PDB entry 3L75 | X-ray diffraction, 2.79 A resolution | chains A and B of the 20 polymer chains in the assembly

== Chain A ==
Molecule: Mitochondrial ubiquinol-cytochrome-C reductase complex core protein I
Source organism: Gallus gallus
Notes: EC 1.10.2.2
Reference sequence: D0VX31 (D0VX31_CHICK); residues 1-446 here = UniProt positions 1-446
Amino-acid sequence (446 residues; row label = number of the first residue in the row):
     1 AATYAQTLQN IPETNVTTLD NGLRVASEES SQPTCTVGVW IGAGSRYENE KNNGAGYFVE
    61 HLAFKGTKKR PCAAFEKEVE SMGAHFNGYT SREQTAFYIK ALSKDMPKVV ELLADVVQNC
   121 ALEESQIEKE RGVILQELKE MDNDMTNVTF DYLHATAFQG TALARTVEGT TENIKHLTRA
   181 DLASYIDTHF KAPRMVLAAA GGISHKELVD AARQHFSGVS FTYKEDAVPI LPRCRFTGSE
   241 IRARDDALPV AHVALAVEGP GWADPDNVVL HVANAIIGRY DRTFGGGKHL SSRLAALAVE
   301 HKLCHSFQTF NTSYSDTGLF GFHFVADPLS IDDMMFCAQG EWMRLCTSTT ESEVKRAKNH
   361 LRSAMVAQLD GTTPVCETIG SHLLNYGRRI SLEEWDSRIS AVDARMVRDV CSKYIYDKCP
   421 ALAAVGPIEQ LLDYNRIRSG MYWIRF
Disordered / not traced: 1, 445-446

== Chain B ==
Molecule: Mitochondrial ubiquinol-cytochrome-C reductase complex core protein 2
Source organism: Gallus gallus
Notes: EC 1.10.2.2
Reference sequence: D0VX29 (D0VX29_CHICK); residues -1 to 439 here correspond to UniProt positions 1-441 (UniProt number = residue number + 2)
Amino-acid sequence (441 residues; row label = number of the first residue in the row; numbers below 1 keep their minus sign (Ser-1 is residue -1)):
    -1 SLKVAPKVAV SAAAERVKLC PGAEDLEITK LPNGLIIASL ENFSPASRIG VFIKAGSRYE
    59 TTANLGTAHL LRLASPLTTK GASSFRITRG IEAVGGSLSV YSTREKMTYC VECLRDHVDT
   119 VMEYLLNVTT APEFRPWEVT DLQPQLKVDK AVAFQSPQVG VLENLHAAAY KTALANPLYC
   179 PDYRIGKITS EQLHHFVQNN FTSARMALVG IGVKHSDLKQ VAEQFLNIRS GAGTSSAKAT
   239 YWGGEIREQN GHSLVHAAVV TEGAAVGSAE ANAFSVLQHV LGAGPLIKRG SSVTSKLYQG
   299 VAKATTQPFD ASAFNVNYSD SGLFGFYTIS QAAHAGEVIR AAMNQLKAAA QGGVTEEDVT
   359 KAKNQLKATY LMSVETAQGL LNEIGSEALL SGTHTAPSVV AQKIDSVTSA DVVNAAKKFV
   419 SGKKSMAASG DLGSTPFLDE L
Disordered / not traced: -1 to 18

== Chain A / chain B interface ==
Pairs across the interface (77; chain A residue first):
  Ala2(A) with Glu39(B); Phe41(B), hydrophobic; Arg113(B), hydrogen bond (backbone-side chain)
  Thr3(A) with Asp114(B)
  Tyr4(A) with Pro43(B), hydrophobic; Asp114(B), hydrogen bond (backbone-side chain)
  Thr7(A) with Phe41(B); Pro43(B); Arg113(B)
  Leu8(A) with Pro43(B), hydrophobic
  Asn10(A) with Pro19(B)
  Pro33(A) with Leu369(B), hydrophobic
  Thr34(A) with Leu369(B); Met370(B); Glu373(B), hydrogen bond
  Tyr57(A) with Arg287(B), hydrogen bond
  Glu60(A) with Lys286(B), salt bridge; Arg287(B), salt bridge
  His61(A) with Arg287(B), hydrogen bond
  Phe64(A) with Lys286(B)
  Lys65(A) with Arg287(B), hydrogen bond (side chain-backbone)
  Glu76(A) with Ile285(B); Gly288(B); Ser289(B), hydrogen bond (side chain-backbone); Val291(B)
  Lys77(A) with Lys359(B)
  Glu80(A) with Leu284(B); Ser289(B); Ser290(B); Val291(B), hydrogen bond (side chain-backbone); Thr292(B), hydrogen bond (side chain-backbone); Gln363(B), hydrogen bond (backbone-side chain)
  Ser81(A) with Thr292(B); Lys359(B); Asn362(B)
  Gly83(A) with Gln363(B); Ala366(B); Met370(B)
  Ala84(A) with Leu284(B)
  His85(A) with Leu284(B); Met370(B)
  Phe86(A) with Leu284(B), hydrogen bond (backbone-backbone); Ile285(B); Lys286(B), hydrogen bond (backbone-backbone)
  Asn87(A) with Lys286(B)
  Gly88(A) with Lys286(B), hydrogen bond (backbone-side chain)
  Lys100(A) with Met370(B); Glu373(B), salt bridge
  Leu102(A) with Leu369(B), hydrophobic
  Glu137(A) with Arg287(B), salt bridge
  Arg282(A) with Gln143(B), hydrogen bond (backbone-side chain)
  Gly285(A) with Pro74(B)
  Gly286(A) with Thr86(B)
  His289(A) with Ser82(B); Phe83(B); Thr86(B); Arg87(B), hydrogen bond (backbone-side chain)
  Leu290(A) with Thr86(B); Arg87(B); Glu90(B)
  Ser291(A) with Arg87(B); Glu90(B), hydrogen bond (backbone-side chain)
  Arg356(A) with Glu90(B); Ala91(B)
  Asn359(A) with Ala91(B), hydrogen bond (side chain-backbone); Val92(B); Gly93(B); His115(B)
  His360(A) with Gly93(B)
  Arg362(A) with Leu112(B)
  Ser363(A) with Gly93(B), hydrogen bond (side chain-backbone); Leu112(B)
  Val366(A) with Ala44(B), hydrophobic
  Asp370(A) with Thr374(B); Ala375(B), hydrogen bond (side chain-backbone)
  Gly371(A) with Glu373(B)
  Thr372(A) with Glu373(B), hydrogen bond
Also at the interface, not in a pair above, chain A (47 interface residues in all): Ile11, Gln32, Val79, Tyr89, Thr283, Leu392
Also at the interface, not in a pair above, chain B (43 interface residues in all): Ser42, Val146, Val150, Ser293, Val372, Gln376

== Overview ==
47 residues of chain A and 43 residues of chain B are in contact; the contacts include 20 hydrogen bonds and 4
salt bridges. Polar pairs include Glu60(A)-Lys286(B), Glu60(A)-Arg287(B) and Lys100(A)-Glu373(B).
Here chain A is Mitochondrial ubiquinol-cytochrome-C reductase complex core protein I and chain B is
Mitochondrial ubiquinol-cytochrome-C reductase complex core protein 2, both from Gallus gallus. Entry 3L75
(Cytochrome BC1 complex from chicken with fenamidone bound) was determined by X-ray diffraction.
